PDB entry 2VNO | X-ray diffraction, 1.45 A resolution | chain A

# Chain A
Name: CPE0329
Source organism: Clostridium perfringens
Notes: EC 3.2.1.-; fragment: carbohydrate-binding module family 51, residues 27-206
UniProtKB: Q8XNK4 (Q8XNK4_CLOPE); residues 32-211 here correspond to UniProt positions 27-206 (UniProt number = residue number - 5)
Sequence (180 residues; each row starts with the number of its first residue):
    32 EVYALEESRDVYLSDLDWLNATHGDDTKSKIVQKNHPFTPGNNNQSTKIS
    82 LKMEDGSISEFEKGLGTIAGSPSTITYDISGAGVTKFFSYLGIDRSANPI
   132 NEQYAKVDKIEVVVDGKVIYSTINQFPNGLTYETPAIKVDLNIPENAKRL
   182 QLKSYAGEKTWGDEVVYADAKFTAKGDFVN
Unresolved in the structure: 32-38, 210-211
Bound ions: Ca2+: Lys137, Ala187, Lys190, Asp194

# Summary
Lys137, Ala187, Lys190 and Asp194 form the Ca2+ site.
Chain A is CPE0329 (Clostridium perfringens); the structure, Family 51 carbohydrate binding module from a
family 98 glycoside hydrolase produced by Clostridium perfringens in ..., was determined by X-ray diffraction,
deposited together with 2VMG, 2VMH, 2VMI, 2VNG and 2VNR.
